PDB entry 7RQF | X-ray diffraction, 3.50 A resolution | chain A

== Chain A ==
Name: TPR repeat-containing protein PA4667
Organism: Pseudomonas aeruginosa (strain ATCC 15692 / DSM 22644 / CIP 104116 / JCM 14847 / LMG 12228 / 1C / PRS 101 / PAO1)
UniProtKB: P42810 (Y4667_PSEAE); residues 50-575 here correspond to UniProt positions 65-590 (UniProt number = residue number + 15)
Amino-acid sequence (540 residues; row label = number of the first residue in the row):
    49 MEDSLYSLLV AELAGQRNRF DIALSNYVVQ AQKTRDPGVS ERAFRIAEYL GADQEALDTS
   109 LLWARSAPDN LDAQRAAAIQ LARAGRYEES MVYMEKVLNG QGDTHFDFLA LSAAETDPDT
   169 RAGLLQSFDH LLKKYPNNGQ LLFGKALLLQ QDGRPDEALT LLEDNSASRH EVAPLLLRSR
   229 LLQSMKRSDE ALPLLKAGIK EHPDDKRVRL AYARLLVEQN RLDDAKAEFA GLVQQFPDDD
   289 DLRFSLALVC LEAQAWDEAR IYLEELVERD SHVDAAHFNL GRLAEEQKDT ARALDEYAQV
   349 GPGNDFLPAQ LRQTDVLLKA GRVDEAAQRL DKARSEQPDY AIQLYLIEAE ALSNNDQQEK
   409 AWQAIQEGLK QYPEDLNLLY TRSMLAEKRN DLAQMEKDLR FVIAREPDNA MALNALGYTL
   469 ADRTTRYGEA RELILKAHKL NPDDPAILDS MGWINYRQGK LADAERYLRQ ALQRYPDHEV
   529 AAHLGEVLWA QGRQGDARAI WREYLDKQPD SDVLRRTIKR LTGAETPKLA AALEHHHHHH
Disordered / not traced: 49-50, 574-588
Differences from the reference sequence: initiating methionine (49); expression tag (576-588)
Modified residues: Mse49 (selenomethionine); Mse139, Mse142, Mse233, Mse432, Mse443, Mse459, Mse499 (selenomethionine; parent Met)

== Summary ==
Chain A is TPR repeat-containing protein PA4667 (Pseudomonas aeruginosa (strain ATCC 15692 / DSM 22644 / CIP
104116 / JCM 14847 / LMG 12228 / 1C / PRS 101 / PAO1)); the structure, Crystal Structure of LbcA (lipoprotein
binding partner of CtpA) of Pseudomonas aeruginosa, was determined by X-ray diffraction, deposited together
with 7RPQ and 7RQH.
